PDB entry 7P5W | electron microscopy, 3.50 A resolution | chains B and H of the 12 polymer chains in the assembly

# Chain B
Name: Volume-regulated anion channel subunit LRRC8A
From: Mus musculus
Reference sequence: Q80WG5 (LRC8A_MOUSE); residues 15-808 here = UniProt positions 15-808
Chain sequence (810 residues; row label = number of the first residue in the row):
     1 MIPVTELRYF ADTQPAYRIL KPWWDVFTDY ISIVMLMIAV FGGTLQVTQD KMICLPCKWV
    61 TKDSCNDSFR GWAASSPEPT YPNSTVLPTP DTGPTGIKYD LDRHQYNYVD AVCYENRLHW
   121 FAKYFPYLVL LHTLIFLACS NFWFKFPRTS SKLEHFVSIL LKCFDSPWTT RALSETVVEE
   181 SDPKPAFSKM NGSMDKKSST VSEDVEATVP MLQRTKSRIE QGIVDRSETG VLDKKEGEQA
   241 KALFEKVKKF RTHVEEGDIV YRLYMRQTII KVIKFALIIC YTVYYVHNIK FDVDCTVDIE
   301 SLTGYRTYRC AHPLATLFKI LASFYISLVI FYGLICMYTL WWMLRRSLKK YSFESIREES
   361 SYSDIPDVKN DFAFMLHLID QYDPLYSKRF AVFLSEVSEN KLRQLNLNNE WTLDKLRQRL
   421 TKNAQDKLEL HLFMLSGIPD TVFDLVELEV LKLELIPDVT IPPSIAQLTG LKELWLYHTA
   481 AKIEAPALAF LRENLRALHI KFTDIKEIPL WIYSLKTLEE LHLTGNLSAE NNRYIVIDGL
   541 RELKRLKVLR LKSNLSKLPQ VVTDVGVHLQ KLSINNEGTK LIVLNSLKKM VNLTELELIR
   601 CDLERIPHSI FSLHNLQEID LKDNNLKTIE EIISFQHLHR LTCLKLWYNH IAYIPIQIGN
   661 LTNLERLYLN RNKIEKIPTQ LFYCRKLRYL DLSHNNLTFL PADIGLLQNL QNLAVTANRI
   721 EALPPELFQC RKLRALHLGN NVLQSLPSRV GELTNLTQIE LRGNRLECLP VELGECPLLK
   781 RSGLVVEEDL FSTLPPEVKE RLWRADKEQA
Not modelled in the structure: 1-14, 69-91, 177-229, 809-810
Sequence notes: initiating methionine (1); expression tag (2-14, 809-810)
Curated features (UniProtKB/Swiss-Prot):
  - motif: Leu706, Leu707 (Di-leucine motif)
  - site: Arg103 (Required for anion selectivity)
  - modified residue: Thr200 (Phosphothreonine), Ser202 (Phosphoserine), Thr215 (Phosphothreonine), Ser217 (Phosphoserine)
  - glycosylation (N-linked (GlcNAc...) asparagine): Asn66, Asn83
Disulfide bonds: Cys54-Cys310, Cys57-Cys65, Cys113-Cys295

# Chain H
Name: synthetic nanobody Sb2
From: synthetic construct
Notes: antibody fragment or engineered binder
Chain sequence (150 residues; numbered -3 to 146; the number before each row is that of its first residue; numbers below 1 keep their minus sign (Gly-3 is residue -3)):
    -3 GSSSQVQLVE SGGGLVQAGG SLRLSCAASG FPVYQAWMWW YRQAPGKERE WVAAIESEGQ
    57 YTWYADSVKG RFTISRDNAK NTVYLQMNSL KPEDTAVYYC NVKDTGHTTN QYDYWGQGTQ
   117 VTVSAGRAGE QKLISEEDLN SAVDHHHHHH
Not modelled in the structure: -3 to 0, 121-146
Disulfide bonds: Cys22-Cys96

# How chain B and chain H interact
Residue-residue contacts (28; chain B residue first):
  Lys482(B) - Tyr108(H)
  Ile483(B) - Tyr108(H)  hydrogen bond (backbone-side chain)
  Ala485(B) - Thr105(H)
  Leu488(B) - Asn106(H)
  Ala489(B) - Asn106(H)
  Arg492(B) - Asp100(H)  salt bridge
  Arg492(B) - Asn106(H)  hydrogen bond
  Leu510(B) - Asp109(H)
  Trp511(B) - Tyr108(H)
  Tyr513(B) - Lys99(H)
  Ser514(B) - Asp100(H)
  Ser514(B) - Asn106(H)
  Lys516(B) - Asp100(H)  salt bridge
  Glu530(B) - Glu44(H)
  Asn531(B) - Glu44(H)
  Asn532(B) - Glu44(H)
  Ile535(B) - Tyr37(H)
  Asp538(B) - Trp35(H)
  Asp538(B) - Tyr37(H)  hydrogen bond
  Asp538(B) - Trp47(H)
  Gly539(B) - Trp35(H)
  Arg541(B) - Trp47(H)
  Glu542(B) - Trp33(H)
  Glu542(B) - Lys99(H)
  Glu542(B) - Asp100(H)  hydrogen bond (side chain-backbone)
  Gln560(B) - Trp47(H)
  Gln560(B) - Tyr60(H)
  Asp564(B) - Trp59(H)
Other interface residues (no listed pair), chain B (22 interface residues in all): Lys544
Other interface residues (no listed pair), chain H (16 interface residues in all): Arg45, Glu52, Ala61

# In short
22 residues of chain B and 16 residues of chain H are in contact; the contacts include 4 hydrogen bonds and 2
salt bridges. Polar pairs include Arg492(B)-Asp100(H), Lys516(B)-Asp100(H) and Ile483(B)-Tyr108(H).
Here chain B is Volume-regulated anion channel subunit LRRC8A (Mus musculus) and chain H is synthetic nanobody
Sb2 (synthetic construct). Entry 7P5W (Structure of homomeric LRRC8A Volume-Regulated Anion Channel in complex
with synthetic nanobody Sb2) was determined by electron microscopy (same publication as 7P5V, 7P5Y, 7P60 and
7P6K).
